Entry 8QZ1 (X-ray diffraction, 3.59 A resolution); this record covers chains A and D of the 4 polymer chains in the assembly.

# Chain A
Protein: Isoform B of Potassium channel subfamily K member 10
From: Homo sapiens
Reference sequence: P57789 (KCNKA_HUMAN), isoform P57789-4; residues 67-340 here = UniProt positions 67-340
Chain sequence (282 residues; each row starts with the number of its first residue):
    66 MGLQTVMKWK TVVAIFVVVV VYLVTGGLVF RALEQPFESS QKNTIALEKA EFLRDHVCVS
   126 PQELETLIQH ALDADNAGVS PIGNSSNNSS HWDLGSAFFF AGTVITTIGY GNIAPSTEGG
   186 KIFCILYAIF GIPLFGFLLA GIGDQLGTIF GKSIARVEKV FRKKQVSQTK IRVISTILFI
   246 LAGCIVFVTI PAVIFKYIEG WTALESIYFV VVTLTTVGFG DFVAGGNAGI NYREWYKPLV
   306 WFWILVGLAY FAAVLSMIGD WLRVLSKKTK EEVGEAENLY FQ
Unresolved in the structure: 66-72, 150-154, 218-231, 292-296, 339-347
Sequence notes: initiating methionine (66); expression tag (341-347)
Bound ions: K+ site 1: Thr-172, Ile-173, Thr-281, Val-282 (shared with 4 residues of chain B); K+ site 2: Thr-172, Thr-281 (shared with 2 residues of chain B); K+ site 3: Ile-173, Gly-174, Val-282, Gly-283 (shared with 4 residues of chain B)
Curated features (UniProtKB/Swiss-Prot):
  - binding site (K(+)): Val-277
From the paper describing this entry:
  - self-association interface (contacts with another copy of this molecule); pairs are residue here / residue on that copy: Cys-123/Cys-123 (disulfide)

# Chain D
Protein: Nanobody 58
From: Lama glama
Notes: antibody fragment or engineered binder
Chain sequence (136 residues; each row starts with the number of its first residue):
     1 QVQLVESGGG LVQAGGSLRL SCAASGRAGS GYAMGWFRQA PGKEREIVGA ISWSGDNTYY
    61 ADSVRGRVTI SRDYAQNTVY LQMNSLKPED TAVYYCAADG RGNLRRGTAG RYVEYWGQGT
   121 QVTVSSHHHH HHEPEA
Unresolved in the structure: 1-2, 126-136
Disulfides: Cys-22/Cys-96

# Chain A / chain D interface
Contacting residue pairs (24):
  Ala-115(A) / Arg-101(D)
  Ala-115(A) / Gly-102(D)
  Leu-118(A) / Gly-102(D)
  Arg-119(A) / Ser-30(D)
  Arg-119(A) / Gly-31(D)
  Arg-119(A) / Ala-33(D)
  Arg-119(A) / Gly-100(D)
  Arg-119(A) / Gly-102(D)
  Asp-120(A) / Ser-52(D)
  Asp-120(A) / Asn-57(D)  hydrogen bond (backbone-side chain)
  His-121(A) / Asn-57(D)
  Val-122(A) / Ala-33(D)  hydrophobic
  Val-122(A) / Ala-50(D)  hydrophobic
  Val-122(A) / Ile-51(D)
  Val-122(A) / Ser-52(D)
  Val-122(A) / Asn-57(D)  hydrogen bond (backbone-side chain)
  Val-122(A) / Tyr-59(D)
  Val-122(A) / Arg-105(D)  hydrogen bond (backbone-side chain)
  Cys-123(A) / Asn-57(D)  hydrogen bond
  Cys-123(A) / Arg-105(D)  hydrogen bond (backbone-side chain)
  Ser-125(A) / Arg-105(D)
  Pro-126(A) / Gly-102(D)
  Pro-126(A) / Arg-105(D)
  Pro-126(A) / Arg-106(D)
Also at the interface, not in a pair above, chain A (11 interface residues in all): Val-124, Glu-128
Also at the interface, not in a pair above, chain D (14 interface residues in all): Thr-58

# Overview
11 residues of chain A face 14 of chain D across their interface, with 5 hydrogen bonds. Polar contacts
include Asp-120(A)/Asn-57(D), Val-122(A)/Asn-57(D) and Val-122(A)/Arg-105(D). The K+ site 1 is built by
Thr-172(A), Ile-173(A), Thr-281(A) and Val-282(A). UniProt lists K+-binding residue Val-277(A) on chain A.
From the paper: a self-association interface involving Cys-123(A).
Here chain A is Isoform B of Potassium channel subfamily K member 10 (Homo sapiens) and chain D is Nanobody 58
(Lama glama). Entry 8QZ1 (Crystal structure of human two pore domain potassium ion channel TREK-2 (K2P10.1) in
complex with a ...) was determined by X-ray diffraction, deposited together with 8QZ2, 8QZ3 and 8QZ4.
